9MH0 - chains A and D of the 18 polymer chains in the assembly; structure by electron microscopy, 2.90 A resolution.

Chain A:
Molecule: Photosystem I P700 chlorophyll a apoprotein A1
Source organism: Dunaliella salina
Notes: EC 1.97.1.12
Amino-acid sequence (751 residues; each row starts with the number of its first residue):
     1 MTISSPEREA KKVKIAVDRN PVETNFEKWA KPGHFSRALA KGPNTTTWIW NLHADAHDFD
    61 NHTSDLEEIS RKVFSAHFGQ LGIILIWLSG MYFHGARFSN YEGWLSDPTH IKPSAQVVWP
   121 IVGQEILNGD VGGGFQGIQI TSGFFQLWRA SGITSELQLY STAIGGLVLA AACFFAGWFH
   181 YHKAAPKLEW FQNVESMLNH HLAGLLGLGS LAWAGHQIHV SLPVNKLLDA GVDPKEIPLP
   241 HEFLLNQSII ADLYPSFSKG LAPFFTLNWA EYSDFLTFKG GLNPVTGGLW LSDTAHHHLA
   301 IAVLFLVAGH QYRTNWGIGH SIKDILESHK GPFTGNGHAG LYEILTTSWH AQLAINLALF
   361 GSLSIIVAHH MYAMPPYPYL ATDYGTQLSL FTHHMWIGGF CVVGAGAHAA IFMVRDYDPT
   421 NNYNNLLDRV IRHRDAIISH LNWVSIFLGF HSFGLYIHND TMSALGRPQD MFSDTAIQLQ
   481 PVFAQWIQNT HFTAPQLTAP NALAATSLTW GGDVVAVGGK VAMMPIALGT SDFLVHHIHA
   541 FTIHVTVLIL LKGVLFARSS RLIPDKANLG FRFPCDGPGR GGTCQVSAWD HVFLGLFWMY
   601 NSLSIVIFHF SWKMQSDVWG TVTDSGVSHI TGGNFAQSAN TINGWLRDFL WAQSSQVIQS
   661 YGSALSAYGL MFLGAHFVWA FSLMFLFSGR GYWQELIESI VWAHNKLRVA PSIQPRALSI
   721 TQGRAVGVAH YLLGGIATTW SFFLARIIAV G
Unresolved in the structure: 1-11
Bound ions: chlorophyll a Mg (31 sites), coordinated by His53, His57, His77, Gln80, Gln116, Gln124, His180, His182, His200, His201, His219, His296, His297, His298, His310, His320 and 15 more; 4Fe-4S cluster Fe: Cys575 (shared with 2 residues of chain B); chlorophyll a isomer Mg near His676 (its only coordinating residue here)
Ligand contacts:
  - Tripalmitoylglycerol (4RF): His451, Leu455, Phe472, Ile477, Gln478, Leu479, Val482, Phe533
  - beta-carotene (BCR), molecule 1: Ile84, Trp87, Leu88, Leu205, Leu208, Gly209
  - beta-carotene (BCR), molecule 2: Leu85, Thr162, Gly165, Gly166, Leu169, Leu208, Leu211, Ala212
  - beta-carotene (BCR), molecule 3: Leu211, Leu261, Phe264, Phe265, Leu299, Leu306, Val307, His310, Ile318
  - beta-carotene (BCR), molecule 4: Phe264, Trp269, Val303
  - beta-carotene (BCR), molecule 5: Leu341, Leu345, Ala351, Ala354, Ile355, Ala409, Phe412
  - beta-carotene (BCR), molecule 6: Ala354, Ala358, Ser362, Val402, Ala405, Gly406, Ala409, Val547, Leu550, Leu551, Val554
  - beta-carotene (BCR), molecule 7: Asn442, Ile446, Phe450
  - beta-carotene (BCR), molecule 8: Met671, Gly674, Ala675, Phe677, Val678, Leu733, Ile736, Ala737, Trp740
  - beta-carotene (BCR), molecule 9: Trp693, Leu696, Ile697
  - beta-carotene / chlorophyll a: Trp119, Pro120, Ile121
  - chlorophyll a isomer (CL0): Phe453, Tyr456, Val535, Ile538, Phe541, Thr542, Tyr600, Asn601, Ser604, Ile605, Phe608, Ile642, Trp645, Leu646, Leu650, Ser654, Ile658, Phe672, His676, Trp679, Tyr731, Thr738, Thr739, Phe742
  - chlorophyll a (CLA), molecule 1: Val13, Lys14, Ile15, Trp190, Asn193, Ser196, His200, Thr314, Asn315, Trp316
  - chlorophyll a (CLA), molecule 2: Ile15, Val17, Phe74, Phe78, Ala172, Phe175, Ala176, Phe179, His180, Ala184, Pro186, Trp190
  - chlorophyll a (CLA), molecule 3: Val22, Glu23, Thr24, Asn25, Phe26, Lys28, Trp29, His34, Lys72, Ser75, Gly79, Phe174, Gly177, Trp178, Tyr181, His182
  - chlorophyll a (CLA), molecule 4: Trp29, Pro32, Trp48, Ile49, Trp50, Leu52, His53
  - chlorophyll a (CLA), molecule 5: Trp29, Pro32, His34, Phe35, Leu52, His53, Ala56, His57, Phe59, His62, Ala76, Gly79, Gln80, Ile83
  - chlorophyll a (CLA), molecule 6: Thr46, Ile49, Trp50, Ile697, Ile700, Val701, His704, Val709, Pro711, Ile713, Pro715, Arg716, Leu718
  - chlorophyll a (CLA), molecule 7: Trp50, Phe677, Val678, Phe681, Phe685, Leu718, Gln722, Ala725, Val726, Ala729, His730, Leu733
  - chlorophyll a (CLA), molecule 8: His53, Ala54, Ala56, His57, Asp58, His350, Leu353, Leu357, Phe400, Cys401, Val403, Gly404, Ala407, His408, Ile411, Arg415, Phe571, Arg572, Trp589, Val592, Leu596, Leu733
  - chlorophyll a (CLA), molecule 9: His57, Phe59, Val73, Ala76, His77, Gln80, Leu81, Ile84, Leu85, Leu88, Leu169, Trp349, His350, Gln352, Leu353, Asn356, Leu357, Phe360
  - chlorophyll a (CLA), molecule 10: His57, Gln80, Ile83, Ile84, Trp87, Phe360, Ile397, Phe400, Cys401
  - chlorophyll a (CLA), molecule 11: Leu66, Ser70, His77, Leu188, Phe191, Gln192, Val194, Met197, Leu198, His201, Leu202, Ile322, Leu326, Tyr342, Leu345, Thr346, Thr347, Ser348, Trp349, Gln352, Ile355, Asn356, Leu359, Phe360
  - chlorophyll a (CLA), molecule 12: Phe74, His77, Phe78, Leu81, Leu169, Cys173, Trp190, Phe191, Asn193, Ser196, Met197, His200, His201, Gly204, Leu205
  - chlorophyll a (CLA), molecule 13: Ile83, Ile86, Gln116, Val117, Val118, Trp119, Ile121, Gln124, Leu127, Ile138, Phe174, Ala667, Leu670
  - chlorophyll a (CLA), molecule 14: Ile86, Trp87, Ser89, Gly90, Met91, Phe93, His94, Phe98, Gln116, Val117, Trp119, Leu167
  - chlorophyll a (CLA), molecule 15: Trp87, Met91, His94, Ala115, Gln116, Ile138, Gln139, Ile140, Thr141, Ser142, Phe144, Ala667, Tyr668, Trp740, Leu744
  - chlorophyll a (CLA), molecule 16: Trp87, Met91, Thr141, Ser142, Phe144, Ser389, Leu390, Thr392, His393, Trp396, Ile397, Phe400, Met671, Ile736, Thr739, Trp740, Leu744
  - chlorophyll a (CLA), molecule 17: Trp87, Leu88, Ser142, Gly143, Phe144, Leu147, Leu206, Phe360, Leu363, Ser364, Val367, Met371, Tyr377, Leu390, His393, His394, Ile397
  - chlorophyll a (CLA), molecule 18: Tyr92, Ser151, Gly152, Ile153, Gln158, Ser161, Thr162, Gly209, Ala212, Trp213, Gly215, His216, His219, Val220, Pro240, His241, Leu244
  - chlorophyll a (CLA), molecule 19: Leu147, Ala150, Leu205, Leu206, Gly209, Ser210, Trp213, Gln217, Thr294, His297, His298, Ile301, Phe305, Leu363, Ile366, Val367, His370, Met371, Pro376, Tyr377
  - chlorophyll a (CLA), molecule 20: Leu157, Gln158, Ser161, Leu239, His241, Leu244, Leu245
  - chlorophyll a (CLA), molecule 21: Val168, Ala171, Ala172, Phe175
  - chlorophyll a (CLA), molecule 22: Leu198, Leu202, Leu206, Leu304, Phe305, Ala308, Gln311, Tyr312, Ile322, Ile325, Leu326, Leu359, Leu427, Val430, Leu551, Val554
  - chlorophyll a (CLA), molecule 23: Asn199, His200, Ala203, Gly204, Leu208, Leu306, Gly309, His310, Tyr312, Arg313, Thr314, Asn315, Trp316, Ile318
  - chlorophyll a (CLA), molecule 24: Leu211, Ala212, Gly215, Ile218, His219, Leu244, Leu245, Gln247, Phe257, Gly260, Leu261, Tyr272, Phe275, Leu276, Leu299
  - chlorophyll a (CLA), molecule 25: Phe264, Trp269, Ala270, Tyr272, Ser273, Leu276, Thr277, Phe278, His296, Leu299, Ala300, Val303, Leu304, Val307, Asn501
  - chlorophyll a (CLA), molecule 26: Phe264, Phe265, Leu267
  - chlorophyll a (CLA), molecule 27: Thr277, Phe278, Lys279, Gly280, Gly281, Leu289, Asp293, Thr294, His296, His297, Ala300, Ile301, Leu304, His370, Met371, Met374, Pro376, Thr506
  - chlorophyll a (CLA), molecule 28: Phe278, Leu497, Thr498, Ala499, Pro500, Asn501, Ala502
  - chlorophyll a (CLA), molecule 29: Leu304, Leu359, Leu363, Ile366, His369, His370, Tyr372, Ala373, Met374, Thr506, Ser507, Thr509, Trp510
  - chlorophyll a (CLA), molecule 30: Val307, His310, Gln311, Arg313, Gly317, Ile318, Gly319, His320
  - chlorophyll a (CLA), molecule 31: Gln311, His320, Ile325, Ser328, His329
  - chlorophyll a (CLA), molecule 32: Ile325, Leu326, His329, Thr334, His338, Leu341, Leu345, Leu426, Leu427, Val430
  - chlorophyll a (CLA), molecule 33: His329, Lys330, Gly331, Pro332, Phe333
  - chlorophyll a (CLA), molecule 34: Phe333, Thr334, Leu426, Arg429, Val430, His433, Ile437, His440
  - chlorophyll a (CLA), molecule 35: Ser362, Ile365, Ile366, His369, Met395, Val402, Ile543, Thr546, Val547, Leu550, Met599, Ser602, Leu603
  - chlorophyll a (CLA), molecule 36: His369, Tyr372, Phe391, Phe483, Ala484, Ile487, Gln488, Trp510, Ile526, Leu528, His536, His539, Ile543, Val606, His609, Phe610, Lys613, Met614
  - chlorophyll a (CLA), molecule 37: Ala436, His440, Trp443
  - chlorophyll a (CLA), molecule 38: Ile437, His440, Leu441, Trp443, Val444, Ala540, Ile543, His544, Val547
  - chlorophyll a (CLA), molecule 39: Ser439, Asn442, Trp443, Ile446
  - chlorophyll a (CLA), molecule 40: Asn442, Ser445, Ile446, Gly449, Phe450, Phe453, Gly454, Ile457, Phe541, Val545, Leu548, Ile549, Leu594, Phe597, Trp598
  - chlorophyll a (CLA), molecule 41: Trp443, Ile446, Phe447, Phe450, His451
  - chlorophyll a (CLA), molecule 42: Trp443, Val444, Phe447, Leu448, Gln480, Pro481, Val482, Phe483, Ala484, Phe533, His536, His537, Ala540, His544
  - chlorophyll a (CLA), molecule 43: Phe450, His451, Gly454, Leu455, Ile457, His458, Thr461, Met462, Leu465, Arg467, Asp470, Phe472
  - chlorophyll a (CLA), molecule 44: Phe453, Ile457, Asp460, Phe541, Phe597, Trp598, Tyr600, Asn601, Ile642, Leu646, Trp679, Tyr731
  - chlorophyll a (CLA), molecule 45: Thr461, Ala464, Leu465
  - chlorophyll a (CLA), molecule 46: Trp486, Ile487, Thr490, His491, Ala494, Thr498, Ala499, Thr506, Trp510
  - chlorophyll a (CLA), molecule 47: Leu646, Leu650, Trp651, Trp679
  - chlorophyll a (CLA), molecule 48: Leu670, Met671, Leu673, Gly674, His676, Phe677, Trp679, Ala680, Leu683
  - chlorophyll a (CLA), molecule 49: Phe677, Ala680, Phe681, Leu683, Met684, Phe687, Ser688, Tyr692, Trp693, Leu696
  - chlorophyll a (CLA), molecule 50: Ile700, Ala703, His704, Leu707, Val709
  - chlorophyll a (CLA), molecule 51: Trp702, Ala703, Lys706
  - chlorophyll a / digalactosyl diacyl glycerol (dgdg): His241, Glu242, Leu244, Leu245, Asn246
  - LMK / dodecyl-alpha-D-maltoside: Ile86, Arg97, Trp119
  - dodecyl-alpha-D-maltoside (LMU): Ser155, Glu156, Leu157, Tyr160, Ser161, Ile164, Gly165, Val168
  - octadecanal (OCD): Phe93, Arg97, Tyr160, Ile164
  - phylloquinone (PQN): Trp50, Met684, Phe685, Ser688, Gly689, Arg690, Trp693, Ile697, Arg716, Ala717, Leu718, Ser719, Gly723
  - 4Fe-4S cluster (SF4): Pro574, Cys575, Gly577, Pro578, Thr583, Cys584, Ile720, Arg724

Chain D:
Molecule: PSAD1
Source organism: Dunaliella salina
Amino-acid sequence (202 residues; each row starts with the number of its first residue):
     1 MQALRSTSAA SRVSCRPGRE ARRSVLVRAE AAPPAAGAPP EPKAAGAPPA APKKKAPPPP
    61 WKQPELDPDT PSPIFGGSTG GLLRKAQVEE FYVTTWESPK EQIFEMPTGG AAIMRKGPNL
   121 LKLARKEHCL ALTTQLRTKF RMSPCFYRVY ADGKVEYLHP KDGVYPEKVN AGRVGVNQNM
   181 RSIGKNVDPI KVKFTGSEPF EI
Unresolved in the structure: 1-59

Interface between chain A and chain D:
Pairs across the interface (39):
  Tyr417(A) with Glu105(D)
  Pro419(A) with Ile103(D); Glu105(D); Ala111(D)
  Thr420(A) with Ile103(D)
  Asn422(A) with Ala111(D)
  Tyr423(A) with Ile74(D); Ala111(D); Ile113(D)
  Asp428(A) with Gly110(D); Ala111(D), hydrogen bond (side chain-backbone)
  Ile431(A) with Gly109(D)
  Arg432(A) with Phe75(D); Gly76(D); Gly77(D); Ser78(D), hydrogen bond (backbone-side chain); Thr79(D), hydrogen bond (backbone-backbone)
  His433(A) with Thr79(D)
  Arg434(A) with Thr79(D); Thr108(D)
  Asp435(A) with Thr79(D), hydrogen bond; Gly80(D), hydrogen bond (side chain-backbone)
  Arg558(A) with Glu105(D), salt bridge
  Ser559(A) with Pro107(D), hydrogen bond (side chain-backbone)
  Ser560(A) with His128(D)
  Arg561(A) with Thr79(D), hydrogen bond (side chain-backbone); Gly80(D); Gly81(D), hydrogen bond (side chain-backbone); Leu83(D); Arg125(D), hydrogen bond (backbone-side chain); His128(D)
  Leu562(A) with Arg125(D), hydrogen bond (backbone-side chain); Glu127(D)
  Pro564(A) with Pro107(D), hydrophobic; Glu127(D); His128(D); Ala131(D), hydrophobic
  Asp565(A) with Ala131(D)
  Arg580(A) with Glu127(D), salt bridge
Other interface residues (no listed pair), chain A (21 interface residues in all): Ala436, Ile563
Other interface residues (no listed pair), chain D (23 interface residues in all): Met106, Ala112

Summary:
Chain A and chain D form an interface of 21 and 23 residues respectively; the contacts include 10 hydrogen
bonds and 2 salt bridges. Among the polar pairs are Arg558(A)-Glu105(D), Arg580(A)-Glu127(D) and
Asp428(A)-Ala111(D).
Here chain A is Photosystem I P700 chlorophyll a apoprotein A1 and chain D is PSAD1, both from Dunaliella
salina. Entry 9MH0 (Dunaliella salina PSI-LHCI supercomplex) was determined by electron microscopy, deposited
together with 9MGW, 9MGZ and 9MH1.
